PDB entry 3VK8 | X-ray diffraction, 2.00 A resolution | chains A and C of the 3 polymer chains in the assembly

# Chain A
Protein: Probable formamidopyrimidine-DNA glycosylase
Source organism: Acanthamoeba polyphaga mimivirus
Notes: EC 3.2.2.23, 4.2.99.18
UniProt: Q5UQ00 (FPG_MIMIV); residues 1-287 here = UniProt positions 1-287
Sequence (295 residues; each row starts with the number of its first residue):
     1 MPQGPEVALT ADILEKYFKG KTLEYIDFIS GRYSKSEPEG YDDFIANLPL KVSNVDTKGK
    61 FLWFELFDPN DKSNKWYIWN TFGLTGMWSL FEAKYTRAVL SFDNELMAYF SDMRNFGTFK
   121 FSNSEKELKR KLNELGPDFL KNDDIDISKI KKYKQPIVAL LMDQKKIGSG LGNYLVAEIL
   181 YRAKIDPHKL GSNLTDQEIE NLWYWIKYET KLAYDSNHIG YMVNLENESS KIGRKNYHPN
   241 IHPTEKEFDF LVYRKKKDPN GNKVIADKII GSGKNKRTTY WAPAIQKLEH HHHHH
Disordered / not traced: 1, 290-295
Sequence notes: engineered mutation Gln3 (Glu in Q5UQ00); expression tag (288-295)
Reported in the primary citation:
  - binding site for the 13-nt DNA strand: Pro2, Glu6, Leu84, Tyr174, Tyr221, Tyr253, Arg277
  - binding site for the 13-nt DNA strand: Phe250
  - binding site for the 13-nt DNA strand (chain C): Arg114, Phe116
  - catalytic residues: Pro2, Gln3
  - mutagenesis - P2G, E3Q: abolished catalytic activity
  - conformationally variable residues (loop rearrangement, order/disorder transition, side-chain flip): Gln3, Glu6, Asn217 to Glu245
  - mutagenesis - E6A, Y253F: decreased catalytic activity on Tg:A
  - mutagenesis - E6A, Y253F: unchanged catalytic activity on 5-OHU:G
  - mutagenesis - Y253F: unchanged catalytic activity on AP:A

# Chain C
Molecule: 13-nt DNA strand
Sequence (13 nucleotides; each row starts with the number of its first residue):
     1 GTAGACCTGG ACG

# How chain A and chain C interact
Pairs across the interface - 17 pairs, chain A then chain C:
  Tyr95(A) with DT8(C), phosphate contact; DG9(C), hydrogen bond to the phosphate
  Met113(A) with DT8(C), sugar contact
  Arg114(A) with DC7(C), hydrogen bond to the base; DT8(C), base contact
  Asn115(A) with DC7(C), hydrogen bond to the phosphate; DT8(C), phosphate contact
  Phe116(A) with DC6(C), base contact; DC7(C), base contact
  Ser272(A) with DT2(C), base contact; DA3(C), hydrogen bond to the base
  Gly273(A) with DA3(C), hydrogen bond to the phosphate; DG4(C), phosphate contact
  Lys274(A) with DG4(C), hydrogen bond to the base; DA5(C), salt bridge to the phosphate
  Asn275(A) with DA3(C), base contact; DG4(C), hydrogen bond to the base
Other interface residues (no listed pair), chain A (11 interface residues in all): Arg97, Lys276

# In short
11 residues of chain A face 8 of chain C across their interface, with 7 hydrogen bonds and 1 salt bridge.
Among the polar pairs are Arg114(A)-DC7(C), Ser272(A)-DA3(C) and Lys274(A)-DG4(C). The paper reports catalytic
residues Pro2(A) and Gln3(A); P2G and E3Q of chain A abolish catalytic activity; 4 substitutions were tested
in all.
Here chain A is Probable formamidopyrimidine-DNA glycosylase (Acanthamoeba polyphaga mimivirus) and chain C is
a 13-nt DNA strand. Entry 3VK8 (Crystal structure of DNA-glycosylase bound to DNA containing Thymine glycol)
was determined by X-ray diffraction.
